5AVC - chains E and J of the 10 polymer chains in the assembly; structure by X-ray diffraction, 2.40 A resolution.

# Chain E
Name: Histone H3.1
Source organism: Homo sapiens
Reference sequence: P68431 (H31_HUMAN); residues 0-135 here correspond to UniProt positions 1-136 (UniProt number = residue number + 1)
Chain sequence (139 residues; numbered -3 to 135; the number before each row is that of its first residue; numbers below 1 keep their minus sign (Gly-3 is residue -3)):
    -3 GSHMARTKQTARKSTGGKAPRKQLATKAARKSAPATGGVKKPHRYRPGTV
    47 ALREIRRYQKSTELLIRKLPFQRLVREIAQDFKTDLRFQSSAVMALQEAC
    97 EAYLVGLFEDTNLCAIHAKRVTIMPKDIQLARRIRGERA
Unresolved in the structure: -3 to 36
Sequence notes: expression tag (-3 to -1)
UniProt features mapped onto this chain:
  - modified residue: Arg2 (Asymmetric dimethylarginine), Thr3 (Phosphothreonine), Lys4 (Allysine), Gln5 (5-glutamyl dopamine), Thr6 (Phosphothreonine), Arg8 (Citrulline), Lys9 (N6,N6,N6-trimethyllysine), Ser10 (ADP-ribosylserine), Thr11 (Phosphothreonine), Lys14 (N6-(2-hydroxyisobutyryl)lysine), Arg17 (Asymmetric dimethylarginine), Lys18 (N6-(2-hydroxyisobutyryl)lysine), Lys23 (N6-(2-hydroxyisobutyryl)lysine), Arg26 (Citrulline), Lys27 (N6,N6,N6-trimethyllysine), Ser28 (ADP-ribosylserine), Lys36 (N6,N6,N6-trimethyllysine), Lys37 (N6-methyllysine), Tyr41 (Phosphotyrosine), Lys56 (N6,N6,N6-trimethyllysine) and 8 more in UniProt
  - lipidation: Lys18 (N6-decanoyllysine)
Ion coordination: Mn2+: Asp77 (shared with 1 residue of chain D)

# Chain J
Molecule: 147-nt DNA strand
Sequence (147 nucleotides; numbered -73 to 73; the number before each row is that of its first residue; numbers below 1 keep their minus sign (DA-73 is residue -73)):
   -73 ATCAATATCCACCTGCAGATACTACCAAAAGTGTATTTGGAAACTGCTCC
   -23 ATCAAAAGGCATGTTCAGCTGGATTCCAGCTGAACATGCCTTTTGATGGA
    27 GCAGTTTCCAAATACACTTTTGGTAGTATCTGCAGGTGGATATTGAT
Ion coordination: Mn2+ site 1: DG-35, DG-34; Mn2+ site 2 near DG-3 (its only coordinating residue here); Mn2+ site 3 near DG5 (its only coordinating residue here); Mn2+ site 4 near DG27 (its only coordinating residue here); Mn2+ site 5 near DG48 (its only coordinating residue here); Mn2+ site 6 near DG61 (its only coordinating residue here)

# How chain E and chain J interact
Pairs across the interface - 25 pairs, chain E then chain J:
  Arg40(E) - DG71(J)  sugar contact
  Tyr41(E) - DT70(J)  phosphate contact
  Tyr41(E) - DG71(J)  phosphate contact
  Arg42(E) - DC-5(J)  salt bridge to the phosphate
  Arg42(E) - DG71(J)  hydrogen bond to the phosphate
  Arg42(E) - DA72(J)  salt bridge to the phosphate
  Pro43(E) - DG-6(J)  phosphate contact
  Pro43(E) - DC-5(J)  sugar contact
  Thr45(E) - DG71(J)  hydrogen bond to the phosphate
  Arg63(E) - DC-14(J)  hydrogen bond to the phosphate
  Arg63(E) - DA-13(J)  salt bridge to the phosphate
  Arg72(E) - DA-23(J)  salt bridge to the phosphate
  Arg83(E) - DC-24(J)  phosphate contact
  Arg83(E) - DA-23(J)  phosphate contact
  Phe84(E) - DC-24(J)  sugar contact
  Phe84(E) - DA-23(J)  hydrogen bond to the phosphate
  Gln85(E) - DC-24(J)  phosphate contact
  Ser86(E) - DC-24(J)  hydrogen bond to the phosphate
  Arg116(E) - DG-3(J)  phosphate contact
  Arg116(E) - DG-2(J)  phosphate contact
  Val117(E) - DT-4(J)  phosphate contact
  Val117(E) - DG-3(J)  hydrogen bond to the phosphate
  Thr118(E) - DT-4(J)  phosphate contact
  Thr118(E) - DG-3(J)  hydrogen bond to the phosphate
  Met120(E) - DG-2(J)  phosphate contact
Interface residues without a listed pair, chain E (18 interface residues in all): His39, Lys115, Lys122

# Summary
18 residues of chain E and 12 residues of chain J are in contact; the contacts include 7 hydrogen bonds and 4
salt bridges. Among the polar pairs are Arg42(E)-DG71(J), Thr45(E)-DG71(J) and Arg63(E)-DC-14(J). DG-35(J) and
DG-34(J) form the Mn2+ site 1.
Here chain E is Histone H3.1 (Homo sapiens) and chain J is a 147-nt DNA strand. Entry 5AVC (human nucleosome
core particle) was determined by X-ray diffraction together with 5AV5, 5AV6, 5AV8, 5AV9 and 5AVB from the same
study.
